Entry 9CU1 (electron microscopy, 2.83 A resolution); this record covers chains I and K of the 14 polymer chains in the assembly.

[Chain I (and K)]
Name: Nitrogenase molybdenum-iron protein beta chain
Source organism: Azotobacter vinelandii
Notes: EC 1.18.6.1; chain K of this document is another copy of the same molecule, construct and numbering; everything in this record applies to it too
UniProt: P07329 (NIFK_AZOVI); numbering as in UniProt (aligned over 1-523)
Amino-acid sequence (523 residues; numbered 1 to 523; the number before each row is that of its first residue):
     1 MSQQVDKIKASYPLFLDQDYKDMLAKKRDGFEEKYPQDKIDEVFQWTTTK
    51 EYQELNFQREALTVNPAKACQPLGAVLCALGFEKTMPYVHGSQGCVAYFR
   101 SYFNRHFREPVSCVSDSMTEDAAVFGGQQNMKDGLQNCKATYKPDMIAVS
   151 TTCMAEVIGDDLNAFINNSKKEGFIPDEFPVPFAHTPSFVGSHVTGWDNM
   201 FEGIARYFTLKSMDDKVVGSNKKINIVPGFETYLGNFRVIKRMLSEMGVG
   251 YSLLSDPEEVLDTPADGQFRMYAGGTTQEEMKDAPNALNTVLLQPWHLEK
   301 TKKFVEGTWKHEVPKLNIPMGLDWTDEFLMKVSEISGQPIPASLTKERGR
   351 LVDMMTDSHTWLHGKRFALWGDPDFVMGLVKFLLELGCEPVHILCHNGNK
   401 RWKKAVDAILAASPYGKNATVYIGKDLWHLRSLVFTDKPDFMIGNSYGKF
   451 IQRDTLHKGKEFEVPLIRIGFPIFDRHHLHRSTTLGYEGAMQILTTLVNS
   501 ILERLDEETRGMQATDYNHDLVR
Unresolved in the structure: 1
UniProt features mapped onto this chain:
  - binding site ([8Fe-7S] cluster): C70, C95, C153, S188
Ion coordination: fe(8)-S(7) cluster Fe: C70, C95, C153, S188 (shared with 3 residues of chain H); Fe ion site 1: R108, E109 (shared with D357(K) of chain K); Fe ion site 2: D353, D357 (shared with R108(K), E109(K) of chain K)
Small-molecule neighbours: fe(8)-S(7) cluster (CLF): C70, P72, S92, G94, C95, Y98, F99, T152, C153, S188

[Chain I / chain K interface]
Pairs across the interface (128; chain I residue first):
  S11(I) - Y517(K)  hydrogen bond (backbone-side chain)
  S11(I) - N518(K)
  Y12(I) - E508(K)  hydrogen bond
  Y12(I) - T515(K)
  Y12(I) - Y517(K)
  Y12(I) - N518(K)
  F15(I) - Y517(K)
  L16(I) - A514(K)
  L16(I) - T515(K)
  K34(I) - Q513(K)  hydrogen bond
  Q37(I) - Q513(K)
  R105(I) - V522(K)
  R108(I) - D357(K)
  R108(I) - R523(K)  hydrogen bond (side chain-backbone)
  E109(I) - D353(K)
  R238(I) - R350(K)
  E259(I) - K346(K)  salt bridge
  E259(I) - R350(K)  salt bridge
  D262(I) - R350(K)  salt bridge
  T263(I) - D353(K)
  P264(I) - K346(K)
  P264(I) - G349(K)
  P264(I) - R350(K)
  A265(I) - G349(K)  hydrogen bond (backbone-backbone)
  A265(I) - V352(K)
  A265(I) - D353(K)
  K346(I) - E259(K)  salt bridge
  K346(I) - P264(K)
  G349(I) - P264(K)
  G349(I) - A265(K)  hydrogen bond (backbone-backbone)
  R350(I) - E259(K)  salt bridge
  R350(I) - D262(K)  salt bridge
  R350(I) - P264(K)
  R350(I) - R481(K)
  V352(I) - A265(K)
  D353(I) - E109(K)
  D353(I) - A265(K)
  M354(I) - H478(K)
  M354(I) - R481(K)
  D357(I) - R108(K)
  D357(I) - E109(K)
  D357(I) - H477(K)
  D357(I) - H478(K)
  S358(I) - H477(K)  hydrogen bond
  S358(I) - H478(K)  hydrogen bond
  W361(I) - H477(K)
  S446(I) - L521(K)
  Y447(I) - L521(K)  hydrophobic
  K449(I) - D506(K)  salt bridge
  K449(I) - H519(K)
  K449(I) - D520(K)  hydrogen bond (side chain-backbone)
  F450(I) - H519(K)
  F450(I) - L521(K)  hydrophobic
  Q452(I) - R510(K)
  R453(I) - R510(K)
  R453(I) - D516(K)  salt bridge
  D454(I) - M512(K)
  L456(I) - R510(K)
  H457(I) - M512(K)
  E463(I) - R510(K)  salt bridge
  F474(I) - L521(K)
  F474(I) - V522(K)  hydrophobic
  F474(I) - R523(K)  hydrogen bond (backbone-backbone)
  D475(I) - L502(K)
  D475(I) - L521(K)  hydrogen bond (backbone-backbone)
  D475(I) - R523(K)
  R476(I) - N499(K)
  R476(I) - L502(K)
  R476(I) - E503(K)
  R476(I) - D506(K)  salt bridge
  H477(I) - D357(K)
  H477(I) - S358(K)  hydrogen bond
  H477(I) - W361(K)
  H477(I) - T495(K)
  H477(I) - V498(K)
  H477(I) - N499(K)  hydrogen bond (backbone-side chain)
  H477(I) - L502(K)
  H477(I) - R523(K)  hydrogen bond (side chain-backbone)
  H478(I) - M354(K)
  H478(I) - D357(K)
  H478(I) - S358(K)  hydrogen bond
  L479(I) - N499(K)
  R481(I) - R350(K)
  R481(I) - M354(K)
  L494(I) - H478(K)
  V498(I) - H477(K)
  N499(I) - R476(K)
  N499(I) - H477(K)  hydrogen bond (side chain-backbone)
  N499(I) - L479(K)
  L502(I) - D475(K)
  L502(I) - H477(K)
  E503(I) - R476(K)
  E503(I) - E503(K)
  D506(I) - K449(K)  salt bridge
  D506(I) - R468(K)  salt bridge
  D506(I) - D475(K)
  D506(I) - R476(K)  salt bridge
  E508(I) - Y12(K)  hydrogen bond
  R510(I) - Q452(K)
  R510(I) - R453(K)
  R510(I) - L456(K)
  R510(I) - E463(K)
  M512(I) - R453(K)
  M512(I) - D454(K)
  M512(I) - H457(K)
  Q513(I) - K34(K)
  Q513(I) - Q37(K)  hydrogen bond
  A514(I) - L16(K)
  T515(I) - Y12(K)
  T515(I) - L16(K)
  Y517(I) - S11(K)  hydrogen bond (side chain-backbone)
  Y517(I) - Y12(K)
  Y517(I) - F15(K)
  N518(I) - S11(K)  hydrogen bond
  N518(I) - Y12(K)
  H519(I) - K449(K)
  D520(I) - K449(K)  hydrogen bond (backbone-side chain)
  L521(I) - S446(K)
  L521(I) - Y447(K)  hydrophobic
  L521(I) - F450(K)  hydrophobic
  L521(I) - F474(K)
  L521(I) - D475(K)  hydrogen bond (backbone-backbone)
  V522(I) - R105(K)
  V522(I) - F474(K)
  R523(I) - R108(K)  hydrogen bond (backbone-side chain)
  R523(I) - F474(K)  hydrogen bond (backbone-backbone)
  R523(I) - D475(K)
  R523(I) - H477(K)  hydrogen bond (backbone-side chain)
Other interface residues (no listed pair), chain I (67 interface residues in all): P13, R468, M491, T495, L505, T509, D516
Other interface residues (no listed pair), chain K (67 interface residues in all): F44, R238, T263, M491, L494, L505, T509

[Summary]
Chain I and chain K each contribute 67 residues to their interface, with 25 hydrogen bonds and 13 salt
bridges. Polar pairs include E259(I)-K346(K), E259(I)-R350(K) and D262(I)-R350(K). Ligands of chain I:
fe(8)-S(7) cluster. UniProt lists 4 [8Fe-7S] cluster-binding residues on chain I.
Both chains are Nitrogenase molybdenum-iron protein beta chain (Azotobacter vinelandii). Entry 9CU1
(Azotobacter vinelandii filamentous 2:2:1 MoFeP:FeP:FeSII-Complex (termini; C1 symmetry)) was determined by
electron microscopy together with 9CTZ, 9CU0 and 9CU2 from the same study.
